PDB entry 6YLE | electron microscopy, 3.30 A resolution | chains B and C of the 5 polymer chains in the assembly

# Chain B
Molecule: Pre-rRNA-processing protein IPI3
Organism: Saccharomyces cerevisiae
UniProt: P53877 (IPI3_YEAST); numbering as in UniProt (aligned over 1-555)
Amino-acid sequence (555 residues; numbered 1 to 555; the number before each row is that of its first residue):
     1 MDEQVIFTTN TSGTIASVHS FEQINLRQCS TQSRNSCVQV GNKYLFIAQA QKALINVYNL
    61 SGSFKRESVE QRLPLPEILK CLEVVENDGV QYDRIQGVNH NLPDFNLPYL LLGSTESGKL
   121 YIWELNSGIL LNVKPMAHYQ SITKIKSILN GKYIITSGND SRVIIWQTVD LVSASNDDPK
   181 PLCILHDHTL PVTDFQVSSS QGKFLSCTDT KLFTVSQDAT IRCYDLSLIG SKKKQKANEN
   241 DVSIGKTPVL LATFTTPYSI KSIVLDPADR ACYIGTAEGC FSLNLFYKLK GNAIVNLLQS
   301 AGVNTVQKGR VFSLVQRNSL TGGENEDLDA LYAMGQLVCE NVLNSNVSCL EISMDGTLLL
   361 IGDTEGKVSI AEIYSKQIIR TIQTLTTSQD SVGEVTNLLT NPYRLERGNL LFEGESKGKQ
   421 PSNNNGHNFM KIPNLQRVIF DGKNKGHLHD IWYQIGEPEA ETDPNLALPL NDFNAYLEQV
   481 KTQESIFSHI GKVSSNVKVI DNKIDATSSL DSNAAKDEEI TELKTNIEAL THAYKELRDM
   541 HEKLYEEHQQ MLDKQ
Not modelled in the structure: 174-178, 230-245, 319-330, 387-391, 406-430, 461-471, 490-555

# Chain C
Molecule: Pre-rRNA-processing protein RIX1
Organism: Saccharomyces cerevisiae
UniProt: P38883 (RIX1_YEAST); numbering as in UniProt (aligned over 1-763)
Amino-acid sequence (763 residues; numbered 1 to 763; the number before each row is that of its first residue):
     1 MSEEFIAVST LARNLEIAKG NEFHTILATL RSPVYINEQL LKSELSFLVT KILKLIRSGN
    61 DFDLWKGCHT SVVTCAYNPL VLSTHGGQLL AAIYSRLEQK TGFYSSVISS SHGKQLFNTL
   121 ISSVAIIIDL MKNKPTLSRE ALVPKLKAII PTLITLSQYE PELVLPVLQR ILKRNTTTFK
   181 PFTNKFRTVL INLIISDYAS LGTKTQRLVC ENFAYLHLLK IQVSDTSDDE TQAHHKIYAD
   241 SNWRTGLMSI LSQFKPIIQL CGEILDFEQD NELYKLIKSL PVIDESNNKE EFLPSLKLDF
   301 NAPLTLWEIP QRLSLLADML VAFISLPTPF PIRVPLGGIN SLCEVLLGVS NKYLPLKKEL
   361 RHDNELNGVI NTILPQIQFQ GIRLWEIMVS KYGKCGLSFF EGILSSIELF IPLKKKSNNE
   421 IDFNVVGSLK FEFATVFRLV NMILSHLGHQ LNIISVISQL IEVALFLSHD KTLIDSLFKN
   481 RKSIMKQQTK TKQSKRSKSA EGAFSDIYTH PELFVCKNSM NWFNEINDFF ITALNNWILP
   541 STPHIQILKY SITQSLRLKE RFGYIPESFV NLLRCEVLHP GSERVSILPI AISLLKNIND
   601 DMFELLCHPK VPVGMVYQLH KPLDLGEDGE VRDDINKKEV ETNESSSNAN TGLETLKALE
   661 NLENVTIPEP KHEVPKVVDD TAIFKKRSVE EVIERESTSS HKKVKFVEET TVDNGEELIV
   721 KKAVSQTKEE EKPMEDSEDE EQEEFEIPAI ELSDDEEEEE EEE
Not modelled in the structure: 1-3, 220-239, 282-290, 352-362, 478-506, 618-763
Swiss-Prot annotation at these positions:
  - modified residue: Ser2 (N-acetylserine)

# Chain B / chain C interface
Contacting residue pairs (55):
  Met1(B) - Leu556(C)  hydrophobic
  Asp88(B) - Asn597(C)
  Tyr92(B) - Tyr564(C)
  Asn99(B) - Phe562(C)
  Asn99(B) - Tyr564(C)  hydrogen bond
  His100(B) - Phe562(C)
  Asn101(B) - Arg561(C)  hydrogen bond
  Asn101(B) - Phe562(C)
  Leu102(B) - Glu560(C)
  Leu102(B) - Arg561(C)  hydrogen bond (backbone-backbone)
  Leu102(B) - Phe562(C)
  Leu102(B) - Gly563(C)
  Asn150(B) - Asn597(C)  hydrogen bond (side chain-backbone)
  Asn150(B) - Asn599(C)
  Ser198(B) - His608(C)
  Ser199(B) - Ile592(C)
  Ser199(B) - Lys596(C)
  Ser200(B) - Phe603(C)  hydrogen bond (side chain-backbone)
  Ser200(B) - Glu604(C)  hydrogen bond (side chain-backbone)
  Gln201(B) - Asn599(C)
  Gln201(B) - Asp600(C)  hydrogen bond (backbone-backbone)
  Gln201(B) - Glu604(C)
  Gly202(B) - Asn599(C)
  Lys203(B) - Asn599(C)  hydrogen bond (side chain-backbone)
  Cys207(B) - Lys610(C)  hydrogen bond (backbone-side chain)
  Thr208(B) - Glu604(C)
  Thr208(B) - Lys610(C)
  Asp209(B) - Glu604(C)  hydrogen bond (backbone-side chain)
  Asp209(B) - His608(C)  hydrogen bond (backbone-side chain)
  Asp209(B) - Pro609(C)
  Asp209(B) - Lys610(C)
  Lys211(B) - His608(C)
  Pro267(B) - Pro589(C)
  Pro267(B) - Ile592(C)
  Ala268(B) - Cys607(C)
  Asp269(B) - His608(C)  salt bridge
  Ser300(B) - Pro609(C)
  Ala301(B) - Val611(C)  hydrophobic
  Met354(B) - Pro589(C)
  Met354(B) - Ile590(C)  hydrophobic
  Met354(B) - Ser593(C)  hydrogen bond (backbone-side chain)
  Asp355(B) - Pro589(C)
  Asp355(B) - Ile590(C)
  Tyr403(B) - Glu560(C)
  Arg404(B) - Arg557(C)
  Arg404(B) - Glu560(C)  hydrogen bond (backbone-side chain)
  Glu459(B) - Met520(C)
  Glu459(B) - Arg561(C)
  Asn474(B) - Phe431(C)
  Glu478(B) - Thr203(C)  hydrogen bond
  Lys481(B) - Ala199(C)
  Lys481(B) - Ser200(C)
  Lys481(B) - Leu201(C)
  Glu484(B) - Ser200(C)
  Ser485(B) - Ser200(C)
Other interface residues (no listed pair), chain B (40 interface residues in all): Glu86, Gln91, Thr210, Arg270, Pro402, Asp472, Ile486
Other interface residues (no listed pair), chain C (37 interface residues in all): Lys114, Lys204, Cys516, Ser519, Ile552, Thr553, Pro566, Leu588, Leu594

# Summary
40 residues of chain B face 37 of chain C across their interface, with 14 hydrogen bonds and 1 salt bridge.
Polar contacts include Asp269(B)-His608(C), Asn99(B)-Tyr564(C) and Asn101(B)-Arg561(C).
Here chain B is Pre-rRNA-processing protein IPI3 and chain C is Pre-rRNA-processing protein RIX1, both from
Saccharomyces cerevisiae. Entry 6YLE (Rix1-Rea1 pre-60S particle - Rix1-subcomplex, body 3 (rigid body
refinement)) was determined by electron microscopy (same publication as 6YLF, 6YLX and 6YLY).
